PDB entry 5W9P | electron microscopy, 4.00 A resolution | chains J and F of the 12 polymer chains in the assembly

# Chain J
Molecule: Spike glycoprotein
Organism: Middle East respiratory syndrome-related coronavirus
UniProt: W5ZZF5 (W5ZZF5_9BETC); residue numbers follow UniProt; this construct covers 1-1291
Chain sequence (1329 residues; row label = number of the first residue in the row):
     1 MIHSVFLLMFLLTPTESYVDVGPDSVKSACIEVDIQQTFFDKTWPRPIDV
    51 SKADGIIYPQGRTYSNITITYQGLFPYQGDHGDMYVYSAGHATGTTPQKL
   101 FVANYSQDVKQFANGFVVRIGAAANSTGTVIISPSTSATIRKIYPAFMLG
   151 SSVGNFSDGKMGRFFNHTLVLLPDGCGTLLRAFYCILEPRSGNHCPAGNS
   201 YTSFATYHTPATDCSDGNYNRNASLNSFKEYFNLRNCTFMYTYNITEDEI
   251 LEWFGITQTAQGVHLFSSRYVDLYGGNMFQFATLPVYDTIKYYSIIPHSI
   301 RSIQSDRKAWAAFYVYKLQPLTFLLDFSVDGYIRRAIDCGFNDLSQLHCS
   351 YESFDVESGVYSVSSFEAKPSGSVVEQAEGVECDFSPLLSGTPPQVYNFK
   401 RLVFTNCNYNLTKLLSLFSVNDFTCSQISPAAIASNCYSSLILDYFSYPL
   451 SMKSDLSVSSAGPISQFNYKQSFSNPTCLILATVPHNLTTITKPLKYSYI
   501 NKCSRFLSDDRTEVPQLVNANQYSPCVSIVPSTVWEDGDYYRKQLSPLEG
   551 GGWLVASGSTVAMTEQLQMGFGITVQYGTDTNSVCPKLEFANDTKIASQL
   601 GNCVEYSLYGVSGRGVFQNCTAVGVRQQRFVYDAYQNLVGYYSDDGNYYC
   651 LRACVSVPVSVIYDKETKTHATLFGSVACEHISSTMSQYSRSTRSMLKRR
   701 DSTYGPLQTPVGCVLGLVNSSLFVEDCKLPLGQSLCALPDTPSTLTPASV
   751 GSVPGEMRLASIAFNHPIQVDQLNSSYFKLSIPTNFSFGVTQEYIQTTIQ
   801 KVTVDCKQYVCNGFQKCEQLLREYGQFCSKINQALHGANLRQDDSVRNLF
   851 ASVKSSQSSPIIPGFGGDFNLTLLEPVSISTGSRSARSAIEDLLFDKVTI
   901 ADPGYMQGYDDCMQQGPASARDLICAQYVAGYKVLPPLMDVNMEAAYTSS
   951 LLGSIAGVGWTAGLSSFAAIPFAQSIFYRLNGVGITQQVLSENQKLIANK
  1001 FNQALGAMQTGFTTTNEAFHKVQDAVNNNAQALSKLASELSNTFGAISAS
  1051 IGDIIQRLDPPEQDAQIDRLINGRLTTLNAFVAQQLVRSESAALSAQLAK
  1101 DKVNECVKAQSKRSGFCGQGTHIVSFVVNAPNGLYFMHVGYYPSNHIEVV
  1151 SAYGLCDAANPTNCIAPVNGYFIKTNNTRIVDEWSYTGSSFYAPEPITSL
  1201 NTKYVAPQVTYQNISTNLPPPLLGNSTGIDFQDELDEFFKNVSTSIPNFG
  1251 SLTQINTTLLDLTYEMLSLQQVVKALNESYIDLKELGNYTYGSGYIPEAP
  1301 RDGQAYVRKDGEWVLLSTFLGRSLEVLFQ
Unresolved in the structure: 1-752, 878-885, 1224-1329
Sequence notes: conflict Phe506 (Leu in W5ZZF5), Ala748 (Arg in W5ZZF5), Gly751 (Arg in W5ZZF5); engineered mutation Pro1060 (Val in W5ZZF5), Pro1061 (Leu in W5ZZF5); expression tag (1292-1329)
Disulfides: Cys806-Cys828, Cys811-Cys817, Cys912-Cys925, Cys1156-Cys1164
Covalently attached groups: covalent link Tyr905-Leu935
From the paper describing this entry:
  - mutagenesis - V1060P/L1061P (>50-fold): increased expression

# Chain F
Molecule: G4 vh
Organism: Mus musculus
Chain sequence (233 residues; numbered 1 to 224 plus 9 insertion-coded residues; the number before each row is that of its first residue; a row labelled like 82A-82C holds insertion residues (82A, then the next letters in order)):
     1 QVQLQQSGPELVRPGVSVKISCKGSGYTFTDYAIHWVKQSHAKSLEWIGV
    51 FS
   52A T
    53 YYGNTNYNQKFKGRATMTVDKSSSTAYMEL
82A-82C ARL
    83 TSEDSAIYYCARKSYYVD
100A-100E YVDAM
   101 DYWGQGTSVTVSSASTTPPSVYPLAPGSAAQTNSMVTLGCLVKGYFPEPV
   151 TVTWNSGSLSSGVHTFPAVLQSDLYTLSSSVTVPSSTWPSETVTCNVAHP
   201 ASSTKVDKKIVPRDCGKGLEVLFQ
Unresolved in the structure: 111-224
Disulfides: Cys22-Cys92

# Chain J / chain F interface
Residue-residue contacts (28):
  Val1149(J) - Tyr100A(F)
  Val1150(J) - Tyr100A(F)  hydrogen bond (backbone-side chain)
  Lys1174(J) - Tyr100A(F)
  Thr1175(J) - Tyr97(F)  hydrogen bond (backbone-side chain)
  Thr1175(J) - Tyr100A(F)
  Asn1176(J) - Tyr97(F)
  Asn1176(J) - Asp100(F)  hydrogen bond
  Asn1176(J) - Tyr100A(F)  hydrogen bond (side chain-backbone)
  Asn1177(J) - Tyr97(F)
  Thr1178(J) - Asp31(F)  hydrogen bond (side chain-backbone)
  Thr1178(J) - Tyr32(F)
  Thr1178(J) - Ala33(F)  hydrogen bond (backbone-backbone)
  Thr1178(J) - Lys95(F)
  Thr1178(J) - Ser96(F)
  Thr1178(J) - Tyr97(F)
  Arg1179(J) - Thr30(F)
  Arg1179(J) - Asp31(F)  salt bridge
  Arg1179(J) - Ser52(F)  hydrogen bond (backbone-side chain)
  Arg1179(J) - Tyr53(F)
  Arg1179(J) - Tyr54(F)
  Ile1180(J) - Lys95(F)
  Val1181(J) - Ala33(F)  hydrophobic
  Val1181(J) - Val50(F)  hydrophobic
  Val1181(J) - Ser52(F)
  Val1181(J) - Asn56(F)
  Val1181(J) - Asn58(F)  hydrogen bond (backbone-side chain)
  Pro1196(J) - Tyr54(F)
  Asn1217(J) - Asn58(F)  hydrogen bond
Also at the interface, not in a pair above, chain J (13 interface residues in all): Glu1148
Also at the interface, not in a pair above, chain F (18 interface residues in all): Phe51, Thr57, Val99

# Overview
13 residues of chain J and 18 residues of chain F are in contact, with 9 hydrogen bonds and 1 salt bridge.
Polar pairs include Arg1179(J)-Asp31(F), Val1150(J)-Tyr100A(F) and Thr1175(J)-Tyr97(F). The paper reports that
V1060P/L1061P of chain J increase expression.
Here chain J is Spike glycoprotein (Middle East respiratory syndrome-related coronavirus) and chain F is G4 vh
(Mus musculus). Entry 5W9P (MERS S ectodomain trimer in complex with variable domain of neutralizing antibody
G4) was determined by electron microscopy, deposited together with 5VZR, 5W9H, 5W9I, 5W9J, 5W9K, 5W9L and 3
further entries.
